PDB entry 6B8F | X-ray diffraction, 1.06 A resolution | chain A

[Chain A]
Name: Ferritin heavy chain
Source organism: Homo sapiens
Notes: EC 1.16.3.1
UniProt: P02794 (FRIH_HUMAN); residues 1-182 here correspond to UniProt positions 2-183 (UniProt number = residue number + 1)
Amino-acid sequence (182 residues; row label = number of the first residue in the row):
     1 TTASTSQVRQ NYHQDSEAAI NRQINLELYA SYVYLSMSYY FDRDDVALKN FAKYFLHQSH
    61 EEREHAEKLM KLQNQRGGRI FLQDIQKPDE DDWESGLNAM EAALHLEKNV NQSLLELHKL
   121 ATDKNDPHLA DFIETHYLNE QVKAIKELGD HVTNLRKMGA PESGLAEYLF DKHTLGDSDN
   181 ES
Disordered / not traced: 1-4, 177-182
Differences from the reference sequence: conflict Gln86 (Lys87 in P02794), Glu90 (Cys91 in P02794), Ala102 (Cys103 in P02794), Ala130 (Cys131 in P02794)
Bound ions: Fe ion site 1: Glu27, Glu62, His65; Fe ion site 2: Gln58, Glu62, Glu107; Ca2+ site 1 near Asp84 (its only coordinating residue here); Ca2+ site 2: Asp84, Gln86; Ca2+ site 3: Asp131, Glu134
UniProt features mapped onto this chain:
  - binding site (Fe cation): Glu27, Glu62, His65, Glu107, Gln141
  - site: Arg22 (Essential for association with cargo receptor NCOA4)
  - modified residue: Thr1 (N-acetylthreonine), Ser178 (Phosphoserine), Ser182 (Phosphoserine)
Reported in the primary citation:
  - Ca2+ coordination: Asp84, Gln86

[In short]
Glu27, Glu62 and His65 form the Fe ion site 1. Gln58, Glu62 and Glu107 form the Fe ion site 2. UniProt lists 5
Fe cation-binding residues. The paper reports Ca2+ coordination by Asp84 and Gln86.
Chain A is Ferritin heavy chain (Homo sapiens); the structure, Contracted Human Heavy-Chain Ferritin
Crystal-Hydrogel Hybrid, was determined by X-ray diffraction, deposited together with 6B8G.
